8ZD3 - chains A and B; structure by X-ray diffraction, 2.30 A resolution.

# Chain A
Protein: Alpha-protein kinase 1
From: Homo sapiens
Notes: EC 2.7.11.1; fragment: N-terminal domain
UniProtKB: Q96QP1 (ALPK1_HUMAN); residue numbers follow UniProt; this construct covers 1-456
Amino-acid sequence (456 residues; row label = number of the first residue in the row):
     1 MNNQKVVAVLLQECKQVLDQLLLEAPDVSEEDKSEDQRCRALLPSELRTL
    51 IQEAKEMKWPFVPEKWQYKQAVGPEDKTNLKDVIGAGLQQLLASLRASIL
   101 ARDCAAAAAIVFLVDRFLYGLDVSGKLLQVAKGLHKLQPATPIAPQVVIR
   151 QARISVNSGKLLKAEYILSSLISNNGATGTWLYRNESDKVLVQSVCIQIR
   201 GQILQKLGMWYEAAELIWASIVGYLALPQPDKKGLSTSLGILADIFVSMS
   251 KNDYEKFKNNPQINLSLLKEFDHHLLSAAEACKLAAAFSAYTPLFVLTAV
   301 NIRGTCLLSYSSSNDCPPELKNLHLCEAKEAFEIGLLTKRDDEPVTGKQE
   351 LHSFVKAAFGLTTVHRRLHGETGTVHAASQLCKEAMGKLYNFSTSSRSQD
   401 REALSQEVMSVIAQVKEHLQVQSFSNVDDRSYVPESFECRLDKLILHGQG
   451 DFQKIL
Unresolved in the structure: 1, 27-28, 69-78, 446-451
Small-molecule neighbours: L-glycero-beta-D-manno-heptopyranose / CDP: Phe-61, Gln-67, Tyr-68, Asp-115, Arg-116, Tyr-119, Gln-146, Arg-150, Arg-153, Leu-191, Val-195, Gln-198, Tyr-224, Asp-231, Lys-233, Gly-234, Ser-236, Thr-237, Ser-289, Phe-295
UniProt features mapped onto this chain:
  - binding site (ADP-D-glycero-beta-D-manno-heptose): Phe-61, Gln-67, Arg-116, Arg-150 to Arg-153, Asp-231, Lys-233, Ser-236, Thr-237, Phe-295
  - natural variant: Thr-237 (T237M: In ROSAH), Lys-339 (K339E: In an ovarian mucinous carcinoma sample)
  - mutagenesis: Gln-67 (Q67A: Impaired ADP-D-glycero-beta-D-manno-heptose-binding and ability to activate the serine/threonine-protein kinase activity; when associated with A-231), Arg-116 (R116A: Impaired ADP-D-glycero-beta-D-manno-heptose-binding and ability to activate the serine/threonine-protein kinase activity), Arg-150 (R150A: Impaired ADP-D-glycero-beta-D-manno-heptose-binding and ability to activate the serine/threonine-protein kinase activity), Arg-153 (R153A: Impaired ADP-D-glycero-beta-D-manno-heptose-binding and ability to activate the serine/threonine-protein kinase activity), Asp-231 (D231A: Impaired ADP-D-glycero-beta-D-manno-heptose-binding and ability to activate the serine/threonine-protein kinase activity; when associated with A-67), Lys-233 (K233A: Impaired ADP-D-glycero-beta-D-manno-heptose-binding and ability to activate the serine/threonine-protein kinase activity), Thr-237 (T237E: Impaired ADP-D-glycero-beta-D-manno-heptose-binding and ability to activate the serine/threonine-protein kinase activity; when associated with K-295), Phe-295 (F295K: Impaired ADP-D-glycero-beta-D-manno-heptose-binding and ability to activate the serine/threonine-protein kinase activity; when associated with E-237)

# Chain B
Protein: Alpha-protein kinase 1
From: Homo sapiens
Notes: EC 2.7.11.1; fragment: C-terminal domain kinase domain
UniProtKB: Q96QP1 (ALPK1_HUMAN); residues 959-1244 here = UniProt positions 959-1244
Amino-acid sequence (286 residues; row label = number of the first residue in the row):
   959 VSLPGKMRKEILEARTLQPDDFEKLLAGVRHDWLFQRLENTGVFKPSQLH
  1009 RAHSALLLKYSKKSELWTAQETIVYLGDYLTVKKKGRQRNAFWVHHLHQE
  1059 EILGRYVGKDYKEQKGLWHHFTDVERQMTAQHYVTEFNKRLYEQNIPTQI
  1109 FYIPSTILLILEDKTIKGCISVEPYILGEFVKLSNNTKVVKTEYKATEYG
  1159 LAYGHFSYEFSNHRDVVVDLQGWVTGNGKGLIYLTDPQIHSVDQKVFTTN
  1209 FGKRGIFYFFNNQHVECNEICHRLSLTRPSMEKPCT
Unresolved in the structure: 959-966, 1040-1048, 1144-1149, 1244
Bound ions: Zn2+: His-1163, His-1222, Cys-1225, Cys-1229
UniProt features mapped onto this chain:
  - mutagenesis: Lys-1067 (K1067M: Abolishes the serine/threonine-protein kinase and ability to initiate the innate immune response)

# Chain A / chain B interface
Pairs across the interface - 43 pairs, chain A then chain B:
  Leu-162(A) / Asn-1103(B)
  Leu-162(A) / Pro-1105(B)
  Glu-165(A) / Tyr-1100(B)  hydrogen bond
  Leu-204(A) / Tyr-1100(B)
  Leu-207(A) / Thr-1093(B)
  Leu-207(A) / Lys-1097(B)
  Leu-207(A) / Tyr-1100(B)  hydrophobic
  Gly-208(A) / Lys-1097(B)
  Met-209(A) / Lys-1097(B)
  Thr-305(A) / Gln-1028(B)
  Ser-312(A) / Leu-984(B)
  Ser-312(A) / Ala-985(B)
  Asn-314(A) / Ala-985(B)
  Gln-349(A) / Ile-1060(B)
  Gln-349(A) / Leu-1061(B)
  His-352(A) / His-1053(B)  hydrogen bond
  His-352(A) / His-1054(B)
  His-352(A) / Ile-1060(B)
  Ser-353(A) / Ile-1060(B)
  Val-355(A) / Leu-1055(B)  hydrophobic
  Lys-356(A) / Leu-1055(B)  hydrogen bond (side chain-backbone)
  Lys-356(A) / His-1056(B)
  Phe-359(A) / Glu-1029(B)
  Phe-359(A) / Thr-1030(B)
  Phe-359(A) / Ile-1031(B)  hydrophobic
  Phe-359(A) / Leu-1055(B)  hydrophobic
  Thr-363(A) / Glu-1029(B)
  Arg-366(A) / Glu-1029(B)
  Arg-367(A) / Leu-984(B)
  Arg-367(A) / Glu-1029(B)  salt bridge
  Glu-371(A) / Lys-1122(B)  salt bridge
  Cys-382(A) / Ile-1031(B)  hydrophobic
  Lys-383(A) / Ala-1010(B)
  Met-386(A) / Ile-1031(B)
  Met-386(A) / His-1053(B)
  Met-386(A) / His-1054(B)
  Met-386(A) / Leu-1055(B)  hydrophobic
  Gly-387(A) / Tyr-1033(B)
  Leu-389(A) / His-1053(B)
  Tyr-390(A) / Tyr-1033(B)  hydrophobic
  Tyr-390(A) / Gly-1035(B)
  Tyr-390(A) / Trp-1051(B)
  Tyr-390(A) / His-1053(B)
Also at the interface, not in a pair above, chain A (35 interface residues in all): Ser-158, Gly-159, Leu-161, Arg-200, Ile-203, Asp-253, Ser-309, Ser-313, Lys-348, Asn-391
Also at the interface, not in a pair above, chain B (32 interface residues in all): Glu-981, His-1011, Ser-1012, Lys-1021, Val-1032, Asp-1036, Asn-1096, Ile-1104, Thr-1106, Leu-1189

# In short
The interface between chain A and chain B involves 35 residues on one side and 32 on the other, with 3
hydrogen bonds and 2 salt bridges. Polar contacts include Arg-367(A)/Glu-1029(B), Glu-371(A)/Lys-1122(B) and
Glu-165(A)/Tyr-1100(B). Chain A binds L-glycero-beta-D-manno-heptopyranose / CDP.
Here chain A is Alpha-protein kinase 1 and chain B is Alpha-protein kinase 1, both from Homo sapiens. Entry
8ZD3 (Crystal structure of ALPK1-N+K in complex with CDP-heptose) was determined by X-ray diffraction.
